4JI6 - chains A and J of the 21 polymer chains in the assembly; structure by X-ray diffraction, 3.55 A resolution.

[Chain A]
Molecule: 16S rRNA
From: Thermus thermophilus
Sequence (1522 nucleotides; row label = number of the first residue in the row; note: 42 numbers in that range are skipped by the numbering (no residue carries them; nothing is unmodelled there); a row labelled like 190A-190L holds insertion residues (190A, then the next letters in order); numbering starts at 0):
     0 UUUGUUGGAG AGUUUGAUCC UGGCUCAGGG UGAACGCUGG CGGCGUGCCU AAGACAUGCA
    60 AGUCGUGCGG G
    73 CCGCGGGGUU UU
    88 ACUCCG
    95 UGGUC
   101 AGCGGCGGAC GGGUGAGUAA CGCGUGGGU
  129A G
   130 ACCUACCCGG AAGAGGGGGA CAACCCGGGG AAACUCGGGC UAAUCCCCCA UGUGGACCCG
   190 C
190A-190L CCCUUGGGGUGU
   191 GUCCAAAGGG CUUU
   216 GCCCGCUUCC GGAUGGGCCC GCGUCCCAUC AGCUAGUUGG UGGGGUAAUG GCCCACCAAG
   276 GCGACGACGG GUAGCCGGUC UGAGAGGAUG GCCGGCCACA GGGGCACUGA GACACGGGCC
   336 CCACUCCUAC GGGAGGCAGC AGUUAGGAAU CUUCCGCAAU GGGCGCAAGC CUGACGGAGC
   396 GACGCCGCUU GGAGGAAGAA GCCCUUCGGG GUGUAAACUC CUGAA
   442 CCCGGGACGA AACCCCCGAC GA
   474 GGGGACUGAC GGUACCGGG
   494 GUAAUAGCGC CGGCCAACUC CGUGCCAGCA GCCGCGGUAA UACGGAGGGC GCGAGCGUUA
   554 CCCGGAUUCA CUGGGCGUAA AGGGCGUGUA GGCGGCCUGG GGCGUCCCAU GUGAAAGACC
   614 ACGGCUCAAC CGUGGGGGAG CGUGGGAUAC GCUCAGGCUA GACGGUGGGA GAGGGUGGUG
   674 GAAUUCCCGG AGUAGCGGUG AAAUGCGCAG AUACCGGGAG GAACGCCGAU GGCGAAGGCA
   734 GCCACCUGGU CCACCCGUGA CGCUGAGGCG CGAAAGCGUG GGGAGCAAAC CGGAUUAGAU
   794 ACCCGGGUAG UCCACGCCCU AAACGAUGCG CGCUAGGUCU CUGGGUCU
   848 CCUGGGGGCC GAAGCUAACG CGUUAAGCGC GCCGCCUGGG GAGUACGGCC GCAAGGCUGA
   908 AACUCAAAGG AAUUGACGGG GGCCCGCACA AGCGGUGGAG CAUGUGGUUU AAUUCGAAGX
   968 AACGCGAAGA ACCUUACCAG GCCUUGACAU GCUAGG
 1003A G
  1004 AACCCGGGUG AAAGCCUGGG GUGCCCC
1030A-1030D GCGA
  1031 GGGGAGCCCU AGCACAGGUG CUGCAUGGCC GUCGUCAGCU CGUGCCGUGA GGUGUUGGGU
  1091 UAAGUCCCGC AACGAGCGCA ACCCCCGCCG UUAGUUGCCA GCGGUUCGGC CGGGCACUCU
  1151 AACGGGACUG CCCGCGAAA
  1171 GCGGGAGGAA GGAGGGGACG ACGUCUGGUC AGCAUGGCCC UUACGGCCUG GGCGACACAC
  1231 GUGCUACAAU GCCCACUACA AAGCGAUGCC ACCCGGCAAC GGGGAGCUAA UCGCAAAAAG
  1291 GUGGGCCCAG UUCGGAUUGG GGUCUGCAAC CCGACCCCAU GAAGCCGGAA UCGCUAGUAA
  1351 UCGCGGAUCA G
 1361A C
  1362 CAUGCCGCGG UGAAUACGUU CCCGGGCCUU GUACACACXG CCXGUXACGC CAUGGGAGCG
  1422 GGCUCUACCC GAAGUCGCCG GG
  1446 AGCCUACGGG
  1459 CAGGCGCCGA GGGUAGGGCC CGUGACUGGG GCGAAGUCGU AACAAGGUAG CUGUACCGGA
  1519 AGGUGCGGCU GGAUCCACUC CUUUCU
Disordered / not traced: 0-2, 1534-1538
Differences from the reference sequence: conflict C1534 (A2157 in M26923.1), A1535 (C2158 in M26923.1)
Modified residues: PSU (pseudouridine-5'-monophosphate) at position 516, 7MG (7N-methyl-8-hydroguanosine-5'-monophosphate) at position 527, M2G (N2-dimethylguanosine-5'-monophosphate) at position 966, 5MC (5-methylcytidine-5'-monophosphate) at position 967, 2MG (2N-methylguanosine-5'-monophosphate) at position 1207, 5MC (5-methylcytidine-5'-monophosphate) at position 1400, 4OC (4n,o2'-methylcytidine-5'-monophosphate) at position 1402, 5MC (5-methylcytidine-5'-monophosphate) at position 1404, 5MC (5-methylcytidine-5'-monophosphate) at position 1407, UR3 (3-methyluridine-5'-monophoshate) at position 1498, MA6 (6N-dimethyladenosine-5'-monophoshate) at position 1518, MA6 (6N-dimethyladenosine-5'-monophoshate) at position 1519, PSU (pseudouridine-5'-monophosphate) at position 1540, PSU (pseudouridine-5'-monophosphate) at position 1541
Metal / ion sites: Mg2+ site 1: G3 (shared with 1 residue of chain D); Mg2+ site 2 near U12 (its only coordinating residue here); Mg2+ site 3 near G21 (its only coordinating residue here); Mg2+ site 4 near G22 (its only coordinating residue here); Mg2+ site 5: G22, U884; Mg2+ site 6 near G27 (its only coordinating residue here); Mg2+ site 7 near A53 (its only coordinating residue here); Mg2+ site 8: A59, U387; Mg2+ site 9 near G61 (its only coordinating residue here); Mg2+ site 10 near U83 (its only coordinating residue here); Mg2+ site 11 near G97 (its only coordinating residue here); Mg2+ site 12 near U98 (its only coordinating residue here); 102 more Mg2+ sites not listed
From the paper describing this entry:
  - conformationally variable residues: A1492, A1493
  - mutagenesis - C1490U: increased growth

[Chain J]
Protein: Ribosomal protein S10
From: Thermus thermophilus
UniProtKB: Q5SHN7 (RS10_THET8); residues 1-105 here = UniProt positions 1-105
Chain sequence (105 residues; row label = number of the first residue in the row):
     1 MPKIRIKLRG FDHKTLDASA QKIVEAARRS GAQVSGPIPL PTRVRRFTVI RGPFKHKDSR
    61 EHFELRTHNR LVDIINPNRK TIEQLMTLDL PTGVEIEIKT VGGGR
Disordered / not traced: 1-2, 101-105

[Chain A / chain J interface]
Pairs across the interface (78):
  G963(A) - Phe54(J)  base contact
  A964(A) - Phe54(J)  sugar contact
  A964(A) - Lys55(J)  hydrogen bond to the sugar
  A969(A) - Lys55(J)  salt bridge to the phosphate
  C972(A) - Lys55(J)  sugar contact
  C972(A) - His56(J)  sugar contact
  C972(A) - Lys57(J)  hydrogen bond to the phosphate
  G973(A) - Phe54(J)  base contact
  G973(A) - Lys55(J)  hydrogen bond to the sugar
  G973(A) - Lys57(J)  salt bridge to the phosphate
  A975(A) - Thr48(J)  base contact
  A975(A) - Lys57(J)  salt bridge to the phosphate
  A975(A) - Arg60(J)  base contact
  G1058(A) - Pro53(J)  base contact
  C1059(A) - Arg51(J)  sugar contact
  C1059(A) - Gly52(J)  sugar contact
  C1059(A) - Pro53(J)  base contact
  C1060(A) - Arg51(J)  sugar contact
  C1060(A) - Gly52(J)  sugar contact
  C1060(A) - His56(J)  hydrogen bond to the sugar
  G1061(A) - Arg51(J)  phosphate contact
  G1061(A) - His56(J)  hydrogen bond to the sugar
  G1061(A) - Ser59(J)  sugar contact
  A1123(A) - Ser35(J)  phosphate contact
  A1123(A) - Gly36(J)  sugar contact
  A1123(A) - Pro37(J)  hydrogen bond to the sugar
  A1123(A) - Ile38(J)  sugar contact
  A1123(A) - Pro39(J)  base contact
  G1124(A) - Gln33(J)  hydrogen bond to the phosphate
  G1124(A) - Ser35(J)  phosphate contact
  G1124(A) - Ile38(J)  sugar contact
  U1125(A) - Arg5(J)  base contact
  U1125(A) - Ser35(J)  phosphate contact
  U1125(A) - Leu71(J)  base contact
  U1125(A) - Asp73(J)  base contact
  U1150(A) - Pro39(J)  hydrogen bond to the sugar
  U1150(A) - Leu40(J)  sugar contact
  U1150(A) - Pro41(J)  phosphate contact
  A1151(A) - Pro39(J)  sugar contact
  A1151(A) - Leu40(J)  sugar contact
  A1151(A) - Pro41(J)  phosphate contact
  A1151(A) - Thr42(J)  hydrogen bond to the phosphate
  A1151(A) - Arg70(J)  phosphate contact
  A1152(A) - His13(J)  hydrogen bond to the phosphate
  A1152(A) - Asp17(J)  sugar contact
  A1152(A) - Thr42(J)  phosphate contact
  A1152(A) - His68(J)  salt bridge to the phosphate
  A1152(A) - Arg70(J)  salt bridge to the phosphate
  C1153(A) - His13(J)  salt bridge to the phosphate
  C1189(A) - Arg51(J)  salt bridge to the phosphate
  G1198(A) - Phe54(J)  sugar contact
  G1198(A) - Lys55(J)  sugar contact
  U1199(A) - Phe54(J)  sugar contact
  G1202(A) - Pro53(J)  base contact
  A1252(A) - Arg46(J)  sugar contact
  G1253(A) - Val44(J)  phosphate contact
  G1253(A) - Arg46(J)  salt bridge to the phosphate
  C1254(A) - Val44(J)  phosphate contact
  C1254(A) - Arg45(J)  salt bridge to the phosphate
  G1255(A) - Arg43(J)  hydrogen bond to the base
  G1255(A) - Arg45(J)  salt bridge to the phosphate
  U1278(A) - Glu97(J)  base contact
  U1278(A) - Lys99(J)  salt bridge to the phosphate
  A1279(A) - Lys7(J)  phosphate contact
  A1279(A) - Arg9(J)  salt bridge to the phosphate
  A1279(A) - Arg43(J)  hydrogen bond to the base
  A1279(A) - Lys99(J)  salt bridge to the phosphate
  A1280(A) - Lys7(J)  salt bridge to the phosphate
  A1280(A) - Leu40(J)  phosphate contact
  A1280(A) - Pro41(J)  base contact
  U1281(A) - Lys7(J)  base contact
  U1281(A) - Leu40(J)  base contact
  C1366(A) - Arg60(J)  hydrogen bond to the sugar
  C1367(A) - Thr48(J)  hydrogen bond to the sugar
  C1367(A) - Arg60(J)  salt bridge to the phosphate
  C1367(A) - His62(J)  hydrogen bond to the phosphate
  G1368(A) - Arg46(J)  hydrogen bond to the sugar
  G1368(A) - His62(J)  salt bridge to the phosphate
Interface residues without a listed pair, chain A (35 interface residues in all): A965, G971, G1197
Interface residues without a listed pair, chain J (37 interface residues in all): Asp58, Glu61

[Summary]
Chain A and chain J form an interface of 35 and 37 residues respectively, with 16 hydrogen bonds and 16 salt
bridges. Polar pairs include G1255(A)-Arg43(J), A1279(A)-Arg43(J) and A964(A)-Lys55(J). The Mg2+ site 5 is
built by G22(A) and U884(A). The paper reports that C1490U of chain A increases growth; conformational
variability at A1492(A) and A1493(A).
Here chain A is 16S rRNA and chain J is Ribosomal protein S10, both from Thermus thermophilus. Entry 4JI6
(Crystal Structure of 30S ribosomal subunit from Thermus thermophilus) was determined by X-ray diffraction,
deposited together with 4JI0, 4JI1, 4JI2, 4JI3, 4JI4, 4JI5, 4JI7 and 4JI8.
